Entry 4P7R (X-ray diffraction, 1.80 A resolution); this record covers chain A.

[Chain A]
Name: Poly-beta-1,6-N-acetyl-D-glucosamine N-deacetylase
Source organism: Escherichia coli
Notes: EC 3.5.1.-
UniProtKB: P75906 (PGAB_ECOLI); residues 310-672 here = UniProt positions 310-672
Amino-acid sequence (367 residues; each row starts with the number of its first residue):
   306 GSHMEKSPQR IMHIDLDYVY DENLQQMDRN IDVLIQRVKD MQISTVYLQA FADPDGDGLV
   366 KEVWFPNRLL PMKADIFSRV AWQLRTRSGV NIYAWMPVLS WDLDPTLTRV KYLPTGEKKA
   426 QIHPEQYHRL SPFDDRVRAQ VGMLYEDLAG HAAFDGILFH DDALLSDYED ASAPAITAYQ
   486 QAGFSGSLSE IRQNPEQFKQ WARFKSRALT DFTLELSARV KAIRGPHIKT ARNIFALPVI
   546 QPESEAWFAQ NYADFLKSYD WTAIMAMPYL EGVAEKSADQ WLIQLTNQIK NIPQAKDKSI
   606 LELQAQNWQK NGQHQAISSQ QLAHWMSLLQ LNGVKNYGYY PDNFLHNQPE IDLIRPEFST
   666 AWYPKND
Disordered / not traced: 306-309, 669-672
Sequence notes: expression tag (306-309)
From the paper describing this entry:
  - binding site for N-acetylglucosamine: Asp472, Phe540, Trp552, Phe553, Glu576

[In short]
From the paper: a binding site for N-acetylglucosamine at Asp472, Phe540 and Trp552 among others.
Chain A is Poly-beta-1,6-N-acetyl-D-glucosamine N-deacetylase (Escherichia coli); the structure, Structure of
Escherichia coli PgaB C-terminal domain in complex with a poly-beta-1,6-N-acetyl-D-glucosamine (PNAG) hexamer,
was determined by X-ray diffraction together with 4P7L, 4P7N, 4P7O and 4P7Q from the same study.
